8QPE - chains 4 and L of the 20 polymer chains in the assembly; structure by electron microscopy, 3.10 A resolution.

Chain 4:
Molecule: U4 snRNA
Organism: Homo sapiens
Sequence (144 nucleotides; numbered 1 to 144; the number before each row is that of its first residue):
     1 AGCUUUGCGC AGUGGCAGUA UCGUAGCCAA UGAGGUCUAU CCGAGGCGCG AUUAUUGCUA
    61 AUUGAAAACU UUUCCCAAUA CCCCGCCGUG ACGACUUGCA AUAUAGUCGG CACUGGCAAU
   121 UUUUGACAGU CUCUACGGAG ACUG
Disordered / not traced: 64-144

Chain L:
Molecule: U4/U6 small nuclear ribonucleoprotein Prp31
Organism: Homo sapiens
Reference sequence: Q8WWY3 (PRP31_HUMAN); numbering as in UniProt (aligned over 1-499)
Chain sequence (499 residues; each row starts with the number of its first residue):
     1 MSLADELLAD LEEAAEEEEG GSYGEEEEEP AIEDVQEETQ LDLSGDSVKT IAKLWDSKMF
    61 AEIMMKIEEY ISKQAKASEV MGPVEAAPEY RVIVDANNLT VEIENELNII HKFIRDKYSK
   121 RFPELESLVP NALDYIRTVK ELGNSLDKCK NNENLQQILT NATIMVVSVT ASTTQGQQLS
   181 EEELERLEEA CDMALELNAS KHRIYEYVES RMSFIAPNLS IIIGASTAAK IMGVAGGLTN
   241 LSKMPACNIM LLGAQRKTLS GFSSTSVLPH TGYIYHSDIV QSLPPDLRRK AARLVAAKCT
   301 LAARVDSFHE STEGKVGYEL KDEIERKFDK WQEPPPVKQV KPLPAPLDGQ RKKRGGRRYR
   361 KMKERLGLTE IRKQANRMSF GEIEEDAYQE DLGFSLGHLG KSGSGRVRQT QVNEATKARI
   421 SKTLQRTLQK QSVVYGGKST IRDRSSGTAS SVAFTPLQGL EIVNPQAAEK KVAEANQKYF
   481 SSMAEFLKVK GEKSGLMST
Disordered / not traced: 1-51, 81-85, 433-499
Curated features (UniProtKB/Swiss-Prot):
  - motif: Arg351 to Glu364 (Nuclear localization signal (NLS))
  - site: Cys247 (Interaction with U4 snRNA), His270 (Interaction with U4 snRNA and U4atac snRNA), Arg289 (Interaction with U4atac snRNA), Arg293 (Interaction with U4 snRNA and U4atac snRNA), Lys298 (Interaction with U4 snRNA and U4atac snRNA)
  - modified residue: Ser379 (Phosphoserine), Ser395 (Phosphoserine), Ser432 (Phosphoserine), Lys438 (N6-acetyllysine), Ser439 (Phosphoserine), Thr440 (Phosphothreonine), Ser450 (Phosphoserine), Thr455 (Phosphothreonine)
  - cross-link (Glycyl lysine isopeptide (Lys-Gly)): Lys471 (interchain with G-Cter in SUMO2), Lys478 (interchain with G-Cter in SUMO2)
  - natural variant: His111 to Ile114 (deletion: In RP11), Ala194 (A194E: In RP11), Ala216 (A216P: In RP11)
  - mutagenesis: His270 (H270A/K: Reduces binding to the complex formed by U4 snRNA and SNU13), Arg351 to Glu364 (Abolishes nuclear localization)

How chain 4 and chain L interact:
Residue-residue contacts - 52 pairs, chain 4 then chain L:
  C16(4) - Arg357(L)  base contact
  A17(4) - Arg357(L)  salt bridge to the phosphate
  A17(4) - Lys361(L)  salt bridge to the phosphate
  G18(4) - Arg357(L)  base contact
  G18(4) - Arg358(L)  hydrogen bond to the sugar
  G18(4) - Lys361(L)  salt bridge to the phosphate
  G18(4) - Met362(L)  base contact
  G18(4) - Arg419(L)  salt bridge to the phosphate
  U19(4) - Ser421(L)  hydrogen bond to the sugar
  A20(4) - Ser421(L)  phosphate contact
  A20(4) - Lys422(L)  hydrogen bond to the phosphate
  A20(4) - Thr423(L)  hydrogen bond to the phosphate
  U21(4) - Lys422(L)  salt bridge to the phosphate
  C27(4) - Lys330(L)  sugar contact
  C28(4) - Lys327(L)  hydrogen bond to the phosphate
  A29(4) - Lys327(L)  salt bridge to the phosphate
  U31(4) - Lys298(L)  hydrogen bond to the phosphate
  U31(4) - Leu301(L)  sugar contact
  G32(4) - Ala297(L)  phosphate contact
  G32(4) - Lys298(L)  salt bridge to the phosphate
  G34(4) - Lys290(L)  phosphate contact
  G34(4) - Arg293(L)  salt bridge to the phosphate
  G35(4) - Lys290(L)  salt bridge to the phosphate
  G35(4) - Arg293(L)  salt bridge to the phosphate
  U36(4) - Arg289(L)  salt bridge to the phosphate
  C37(4) - His270(L)  salt bridge to the phosphate
  A39(4) - Leu251(L)  phosphate contact
  A39(4) - Arg256(L)  salt bridge to the phosphate
  A39(4) - His270(L)  stacking on the base
  U40(4) - Val234(L)  base contact
  U40(4) - Met244(L)  base contact
  U40(4) - Asn248(L)  hydrogen bond to the phosphate
  U40(4) - Leu251(L)  sugar contact
  U40(4) - Leu252(L)  base contact
  U40(4) - Arg256(L)  salt bridge to the phosphate
  C41(4) - Cys247(L)  base contact
  C41(4) - Asn248(L)  base contact
  C41(4) - Leu251(L)  base contact
  C42(4) - Cys247(L)  base contact
  G43(4) - Cys247(L)  hydrogen bond to the base
  G48(4) - Lys338(L)  hydrogen bond to the phosphate
  C49(4) - Lys338(L)  salt bridge to the phosphate
  U53(4) - Lys352(L)  base contact
  U53(4) - Lys353(L)  base contact
  U53(4) - Arg354(L)  hydrogen bond to the base
  A54(4) - Arg358(L)  sugar contact
  U55(4) - Arg358(L)  salt bridge to the phosphate
  U56(4) - Arg354(L)  hydrogen bond to the base
  G57(4) - Arg354(L)  hydrogen bond to the base
  C58(4) - Arg354(L)  base contact
  U62(4) - Gln350(L)  hydrogen bond to the base
  U63(4) - Gln350(L)  hydrogen bond to the base
Interface residues without a listed pair, chain 4 (34 interface residues in all): A33, A51, A60, A61
Interface residues without a listed pair, chain L (35 interface residues in all): Met250, Glu323, Pro336, Lys341, Arg365, Lys430

In short:
Chain 4 and chain L form an interface of 34 and 35 residues respectively, with 14 hydrogen bonds, 16 salt
bridges and 1 aromatic stacking contact. Polar contacts include G43(4)-Cys247(L), U53(4)-Arg354(L) and
U56(4)-Arg354(L). Curated annotation (UniProt) lists one mutagenesis site on chain L.
Here chain 4 is U4 snRNA and chain L is U4/U6 small nuclear ribonucleoprotein Prp31, both from Homo sapiens.
Entry 8QPE (Cryo-EM Structure of Pre-B-like Complex (core part)) was determined by electron microscopy (same
publication as 8QOZ, 8QP8, 8QP9, 8QPA, 8QPB and 8QPK).
